PDB entry 4Y70 | X-ray diffraction, 2.40 A resolution | chains I and Y of the 32 polymer chains in the assembly

# Chain I
Name: Proteasome subunit beta type-3
From: Saccharomyces cerevisiae
Notes: EC 3.4.25.1
UniProtKB: P25451 (PSB3_YEAST); residues 0-204 here correspond to UniProt positions 1-205 (UniProt number = residue number + 1)
Chain sequence (205 residues; numbered 0 to 204; the number before each row is that of its first residue; numbering starts at 0):
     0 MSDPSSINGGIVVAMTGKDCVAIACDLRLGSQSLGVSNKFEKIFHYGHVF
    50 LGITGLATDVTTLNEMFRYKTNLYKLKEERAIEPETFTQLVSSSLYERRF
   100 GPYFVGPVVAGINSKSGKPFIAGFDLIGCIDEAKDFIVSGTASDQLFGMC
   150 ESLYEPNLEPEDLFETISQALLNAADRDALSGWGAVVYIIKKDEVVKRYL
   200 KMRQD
Unresolved in the structure: 0
Ion coordination: Mg2+ site 1: A174, D177, S180; Mg2+ site 2: D204 (shared with A165(Y), D168(Y), S171(Y) of chain Y)
Curated features (UniProtKB/Swiss-Prot):
  - modified residue: S30 (Phosphoserine)
  - cross-link: K69 (Glycyl lysine isopeptide (Lys-Gly) (interchain with G-Cter in ubiquitin))

# Chain Y
Name: Proteasome subunit beta type-5
From: Saccharomyces cerevisiae
Notes: EC 3.4.25.1
UniProtKB: P30656 (PSB5_YEAST); residues 1-212 here correspond to UniProt positions 76-287 (UniProt number = residue number + 75)
Chain sequence (212 residues; row label = number of the first residue in the row):
     1 TTTLAFRFQGGIIVAVDSRATAGNWVASQTVKKVIEINPFLLGTMAGGAA
    51 DCQFWETWLGSQCRLHELREKERISVAAASKILSNLVYQYKGAGLSMGTM
   101 ICGYTRKEGPTIYYVDSDGTRLKGDIFCVGSGQTFAYGVLDSNYKWDLSV
   151 EDALYLGKRSILAAAHRDAYSGGSVNLYHVTEDGWIYHGNHDVGELFWKV
   201 KEEEGSFNNVIG
Ion coordination: Mg2+: A165, D168, S171 (shared with D204(I) of chain I)

# How chain I and chain Y interact
Contacting residue pairs (46):
  L26(I) - I211(Y)  hydrophobic
  R27(I) - A169(Y)
  S32(I) - R167(Y)
  S32(I) - D168(Y)
  S32(I) - A169(Y)  hydrogen bond (backbone-backbone)
  S32(I) - Y170(Y)
  L33(I) - F135(Y)  hydrophobic
  G34(I) - R167(Y)  hydrogen bond (backbone-side chain)
  V35(I) - R167(Y)  hydrogen bond (backbone-side chain)
  N37(I) - N209(Y)  hydrogen bond (side chain-backbone)
  N37(I) - V210(Y)
  K38(I) - N209(Y)  hydrogen bond (side chain-backbone)
  K38(I) - I211(Y)
  Q144(I) - W25(Y)
  D175(I) - V26(Y)
  R176(I) - W25(Y)
  R176(I) - V26(Y)  hydrogen bond (side chain-backbone)
  R176(I) - A27(Y)  hydrogen bond (side chain-backbone)
  R176(I) - S28(Y)
  D177(I) - N24(Y)
  D177(I) - V26(Y)
  A178(I) - N24(Y)  hydrogen bond (backbone-backbone)
  A178(I) - V26(Y)
  A178(I) - A169(Y)
  A178(I) - Y170(Y)  hydrophobic
  L179(I) - N24(Y)
  W182(I) - H166(Y)  hydrogen bond (side chain-backbone)
  W182(I) - R167(Y)
  Y198(I) - I211(Y)  hydrophobic
  K200(I) - W198(Y)
  M201(I) - W198(Y)
  R202(I) - Q29(Y)
  R202(I) - G173(Y)  hydrogen bond (side chain-backbone)
  R202(I) - D192(Y)  salt bridge
  R202(I) - G194(Y)
  Q203(I) - H166(Y)  hydrogen bond (backbone-side chain)
  Q203(I) - F197(Y)
  Q203(I) - W198(Y)
  Q203(I) - V210(Y)
  D204(I) - R19(Y)  salt bridge
  D204(I) - Q29(Y)
  D204(I) - A165(Y)
  D204(I) - S171(Y)
  D204(I) - G172(Y)
  D204(I) - G173(Y)  hydrogen bond (side chain-backbone)
  D204(I) - V193(Y)
Other interface residues (no listed pair), chain I (23 interface residues in all): S5, Q31
Other interface residues (no listed pair), chain Y (26 interface residues in all): N208

# In short
23 residues of chain I face 26 of chain Y across their interface, with 12 hydrogen bonds and 2 salt bridges.
Among the polar pairs are R202(I)-D192(Y), D204(I)-R19(Y) and G34(I)-R167(Y). The Mg2+ site 1 is built by
A174(I), D177(I) and S180(I).
Chain I is Proteasome subunit beta type-3 and chain Y is Proteasome subunit beta type-5, both from
Saccharomyces cerevisiae; the structure, Yeast 20S proteasome in complex with Ac-LAV-ep, was determined by
X-ray diffraction (same publication as 4Y69, 4Y6A, 4Y6V, 4Y6Z, 4Y74, 4Y75 and 34 further entries).
